8TZK - chains C and E of the 5 polymer chains in the assembly; structure by electron microscopy, 3.55 A resolution.

== Chain C ==
Molecule: Cell division protein FtsX
Source organism: Vibrio cholerae
UniProt: A0A0H6I1B7 (A0A0H6I1B7_VIBCL); numbering as in UniProt (aligned over 1-330)
Amino-acid sequence (330 residues; row label = number of the first residue in the row):
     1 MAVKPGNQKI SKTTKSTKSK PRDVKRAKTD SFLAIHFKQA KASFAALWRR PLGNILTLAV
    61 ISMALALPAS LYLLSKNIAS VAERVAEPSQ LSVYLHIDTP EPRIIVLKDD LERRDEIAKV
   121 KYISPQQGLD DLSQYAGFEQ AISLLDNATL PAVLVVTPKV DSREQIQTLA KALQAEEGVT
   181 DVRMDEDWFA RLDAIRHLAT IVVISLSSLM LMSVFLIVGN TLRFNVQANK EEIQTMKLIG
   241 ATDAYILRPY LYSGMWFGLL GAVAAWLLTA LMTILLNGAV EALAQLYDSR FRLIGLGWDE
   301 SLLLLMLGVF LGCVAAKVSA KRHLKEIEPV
Unresolved in the structure: 1-26
What the authors report for this chain:
  - self-association interface (contacts with another copy of this molecule); pairs are residue here / residue on that copy: Ser143-Thr180 (hydrogen bond), Ser143-Asp181 (hydrogen bond)

== Chain E ==
Molecule: Peptidase M23
Source organism: Vibrio cholerae
UniProt: A0A7Z7YE94 (A0A7Z7YE94_VIBCL); numbering as in UniProt (aligned over 1-382)
Amino-acid sequence (382 residues; numbered 1 to 382; the number before each row is that of its first residue):
     1 MTATDPHAIF SDFLGKTLTH RLLACLLFMV SPSLFAATQQ ELTGVKSEIS RQQQSLAEQQ
    61 KSLDQLQQAL KQQELGINSI ENQITKTKND LENANRNIAQ LNSNIQALET QKQQQADKLE
   121 RLLQTYYLTK RSLTNGQFFH RSADEDRISQ YYQHLAKSRA QAIEALEKTQ TELNSNQKQR
   181 QTEREQIEKL LAEQTQQRDK LAKTQSERKQ TVKKIESSIS GNKTYLAELQ RNETRLKAEI
   241 AKAAKRNAVL MNGIASQRGK LPWPLKGRVL HNFGERQTGQ IDWKGLVIDA NYGQEVKAVY
   301 PGTIVFAEYL RGYGLVVLLD HGKGDMTLYG FNQTLLKKEG DKVTTGETIA LAGDTGGQSR
   361 PALYFEIRRN SRAENPSQWL QR
Unresolved in the structure: 1-90, 192-382
Differences from the reference sequence: conflict His20 (Arg in A0A7Z7YE94), Thr171 (Ala in A0A7Z7YE94), Glu172 (Asp in A0A7Z7YE94), Ser175 (Ala in A0A7Z7YE94), Asn176 (Ser in A0A7Z7YE94), Lys178 (Gln in A0A7Z7YE94), Thr182 (Ala in A0A7Z7YE94), Asn222 (Asp in A0A7Z7YE94), Thr224 (Val in A0A7Z7YE94), Thr234 (Lys in A0A7Z7YE94), Thr344 (Ile in A0A7Z7YE94), Thr345 (Ala in A0A7Z7YE94)

== Chain C / chain E interface ==
Residue-residue contacts (26):
  Tyr94(C) with Arg147(E); Gln150(E)
  Ile123(C) with Arg147(E)
  Gly128(C) with Tyr151(E)
  Asp131(C) with Arg147(E), salt bridge
  Leu132(C) with Ile148(E), hydrophobic; Tyr152(E)
  Gln134(C) with His140(E)
  Tyr135(C) with Arg131(E); Phe139(E), hydrogen bond (side chain-backbone); His140(E), hydrogen bond (side chain-backbone); Ala143(E), hydrophobic; Ile148(E), hydrophobic
  Ala136(C) with Arg131(E)
  Phe138(C) with Leu128(E)
  Leu144(C) with Thr125(E); Leu128(E), hydrophobic
  Leu145(C) with Thr125(E)
  Asp146(C) with Arg121(E), salt bridge
  Thr149(C) with His154(E)
  Leu150(C) with Tyr151(E), hydrophobic
  Val153(C) with Tyr151(E)
  Arg183(C) with Asp146(E), salt bridge; Gln150(E)
  Trp188(C) with Glu145(E); Asp146(E)
Other interface residues (no listed pair), chain C (18 interface residues in all): Pro151
Other interface residues (no listed pair), chain E (18 interface residues in all): Gln124, Thr129, Phe138
Interface features reported in the paper:
  - residue pairs: Asp131(C)-Arg147(E) (salt bridge), Asp146(C)-Arg121(E) (salt bridge), Arg183(C)-Asp146(E) (salt bridge), His140(E)-Tyr135(C) (hydrogen bond)
  - interface residues, chain C: Leu132(C), Tyr135(C), Phe138(C), Leu144(C), Leu145(C), Leu150(C)
  - interface residues, chain E: Leu128(E), Phe138(E), Phe139(E), Ile148(E), Tyr151(E), Tyr152(E)

== Overview ==
Chain C and chain E each contribute 18 residues to their interface; the contacts include 2 hydrogen bonds and
3 salt bridges. Polar contacts include Asp131(C)-Arg147(E), Asp146(C)-Arg121(E) and Arg183(C)-Asp146(E). The
paper describes salt bridges between Asp131(C) and Arg147(E), Asp146(C) and Arg121(E) and Arg183(C) and
Asp146(E); a hydrogen bond between His140(E) and Tyr135(C). From the paper: interface residues Leu132(C),
Tyr135(C) and Leu128(E) among others; a self-association interface involving Ser143(C).
Chain C is Cell division protein FtsX and chain E is Peptidase M23, both from Vibrio cholerae; the structure,
Cryo-EM structure of Vibrio cholerae FtsE/FtsX/EnvC complex, shortened, was determined by electron microscopy
(same publication as 8TZJ and 8TZL).
